PDB entry 7A4T | X-ray diffraction, 2.12 A resolution | chains A and C of the 3 polymer chains in the assembly

# Chain A
Protein: Nanobody Nb39
Source organism: Lama glama
Notes: antibody fragment or engineered binder
Sequence (135 residues; each row starts with the number of its first residue):
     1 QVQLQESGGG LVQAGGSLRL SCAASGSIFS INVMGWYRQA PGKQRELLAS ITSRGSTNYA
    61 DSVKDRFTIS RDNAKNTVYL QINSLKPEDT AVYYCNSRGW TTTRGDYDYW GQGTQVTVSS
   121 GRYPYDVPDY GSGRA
Not modelled in the structure: 122-135
Cystine bridges: C22-C95
Residues lining bound ligands: acetyl group (ACE): F29, S30, T101, T103

# Chain C
Protein: GCN4 isoform 1
UniProtKB: A0A6A5PZY2 (A0A6A5PZY2_YEASX); residues 1-28 here correspond to UniProt positions 252-279 (UniProt number = residue number + 251)
Sequence (30 residues; numbered 0 to 29; the number before each row is that of its first residue; numbering starts at 0):
     0 XQLEDKVEEL LSKNYHLENE VERLKKLVGX
Not modelled in the structure: 0, 29
Construct notes: expression tag (0, 29); conflict E21 (Ala272 in A0A6A5PZY2)
Modified positions: ACE (acetyl group) at position 0; NH2 (amino group) at position 29

# Chain A / chain C interface
Contacting residue pairs (29; chain A residue first):
  S30(A) - E3(C)  hydrogen bond
  S30(A) - E7(C)
  I31(A) - E3(C)
  I31(A) - E7(C)
  I31(A) - L10(C)  hydrophobic
  N32(A) - E7(C)  hydrogen bond (backbone-side chain)
  V33(A) - E7(C)
  V33(A) - Y14(C)  hydrophobic
  Y37(A) - N18(C)
  Q44(A) - E21(C)
  Q44(A) - R22(C)
  Q44(A) - K25(C)
  R45(A) - N18(C)  hydrogen bond (backbone-side chain)
  E46(A) - N18(C)
  L47(A) - Y14(C)
  L47(A) - H15(C)
  L47(A) - N18(C)  hydrogen bond (backbone-side chain)
  S50(A) - S11(C)
  T52(A) - E7(C)
  S53(A) - E7(C)  hydrogen bond
  R54(A) - D4(C)
  R54(A) - E7(C)
  N58(A) - S11(C)
  N58(A) - H15(C)  hydrogen bond
  Y59(A) - H15(C)
  R98(A) - Y14(C)
  R98(A) - E17(C)  salt bridge
  G99(A) - L10(C)
  G99(A) - Y14(C)
Interface residues without a listed pair, chain A (20 interface residues in all): S56, A60, W100
Interface residues without a listed pair, chain C (15 interface residues in all): V6, E8, K12
Interface features reported in the paper:
  - epitope / paratope residues, chain C: V6(C), Y14(C)

# Summary
20 residues of chain A face 15 of chain C across their interface, with 6 hydrogen bonds and 1 salt bridge.
Among the polar pairs are R98(A)-E17(C), S30(A)-E3(C) and N32(A)-E7(C). Bound to chain A: acetyl group. From
the paper: epitope/paratope residues V6(C) and Y14(C).
Here chain A is Nanobody Nb39 (Lama glama) and chain C is GCN4 isoform 1. Entry 7A4T (Crystal structure of the
GCN coiled-coil in complex with nanobody Nb39) was determined by X-ray diffraction (same publication as 7A48,
7A4D, 7A4Y and 7A50).
